PDB entry 4IU3 | X-ray diffraction, 1.97 A resolution | chains A and B

[Chain A]
Molecule: Cell-wall anchoring protein
From: Ruminococcus flavefaciens
UniProtKB: A0AEF6 (A0AEF6_RUMFL); residues 11-212 here correspond to UniProt positions 29-230 (UniProt number = residue number + 18)
Chain sequence (212 residues; each row starts with the number of its first residue):
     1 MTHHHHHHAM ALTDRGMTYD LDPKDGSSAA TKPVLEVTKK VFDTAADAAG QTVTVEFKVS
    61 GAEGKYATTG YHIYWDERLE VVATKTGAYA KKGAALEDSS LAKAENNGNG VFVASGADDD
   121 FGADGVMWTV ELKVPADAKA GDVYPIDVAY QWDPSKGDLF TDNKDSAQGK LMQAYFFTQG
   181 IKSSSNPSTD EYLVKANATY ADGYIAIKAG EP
Unresolved in the structure: 1-3, 211-212
Differences from the reference sequence: expression tag (1-10)
Metal / ion sites: Ca2+: D147, V148, K182, Y200, D202

[Chain B]
Molecule: Cellulose-binding protein
From: Ruminococcus flavefaciens
UniProtKB: A0AEF5 (A0AEF5_RUMFL); residues 5-243 here correspond to UniProt positions 565-803 (UniProt number = residue number + 560)
Chain sequence (243 residues; numbered 1 to 243; the number before each row is that of its first residue):
     1 MGSSNTVTSA VKTQYVEIES VDGFYFNTED KFDTAQIKKA VLHTVYNEGY TGDDGVAVVL
    61 REYESEPVDI TAELTFGDAT PANTYKAVEN KFDYEIPVYY NNATLKDAEG NDATVTVYIG
   121 LKGDTDLNNI VDGRDATATL TYYAATSTDG KDATTVALSP STLVGGNPES VYDDFSAFLS
   181 DVKVDAGKEL TRFAKKAERL IDGRDASSIL TFYTKSSVDQ YKDMAANEPN KLWDIVTGDA
   241 EEE
Unresolved in the structure: 1-4, 241-243
Differences from the reference sequence: expression tag (1-4)
Metal / ion sites: Ca2+ site 1: D124, D126, N128, I130, D135; Ca2+ site 2: D181, K183, L200, D205

[Interface between chain A and chain B]
Pairs across the interface (51):
  R15(A) - D219(B)  salt bridge
  T68(A) - G133(B)
  T68(A) - R134(B)
  T68(A) - T137(B)  hydrogen bond
  H72(A) - S217(B)  hydrogen bond (side chain-backbone)
  S100(A) - L140(B)
  L101(A) - A136(B)
  L101(A) - L140(B)  hydrophobic
  L101(A) - A206(B)
  L101(A) - S207(B)
  L101(A) - L210(B)  hydrophobic
  A102(A) - L210(B)
  K103(A) - L210(B)
  K103(A) - T214(B)
  E105(A) - T214(B)  hydrogen bond
  E105(A) - K215(B)  salt bridge
  E105(A) - V218(B)
  N106(A) - V218(B)
  N107(A) - V218(B)
  N107(A) - D219(B)  hydrogen bond (side chain-backbone)
  F112(A) - Y213(B)
  F112(A) - T214(B)
  F112(A) - S217(B)
  F112(A) - V218(B)  hydrophobic
  A114(A) - L210(B)  hydrophobic
  A114(A) - T214(B)
  G116(A) - T137(B)
  A117(A) - T137(B)
  A117(A) - L140(B)
  A117(A) - T141(B)
  D118(A) - L140(B)
  D118(A) - T141(B)
  D118(A) - A144(B)
  D153(A) - K222(B)
  P154(A) - I130(B)
  S155(A) - I130(B)
  K156(A) - V131(B)
  K156(A) - Y213(B)
  K156(A) - S216(B)  hydrogen bond (side chain-backbone)
  K156(A) - S217(B)
  K156(A) - K222(B)
  G157(A) - Y213(B)  hydrogen bond (backbone-side chain)
  D158(A) - Y213(B)
  L159(A) - D132(B)
  L159(A) - G133(B)
  L159(A) - R134(B)
  L159(A) - Y213(B)
  N163(A) - T137(B)
  N163(A) - T141(B)  hydrogen bond
  D165(A) - R134(B)  salt bridge
  K170(A) - R134(B)
Also at the interface, not in a pair above, chain A (30 interface residues in all): A67, G70, S115, Q151, T161
Also at the interface, not in a pair above, chain B (23 interface residues in all): T211, A226

[Summary]
30 residues of chain A face 23 of chain B across their interface, with 7 hydrogen bonds and 3 salt bridges.
Polar pairs include R15(A)-D219(B), E105(A)-K215(B) and D165(A)-R134(B). D147(A), V148(A), K182(A), Y200(A)
and D202(A) coordinate Ca2+.
Chain A is Cell-wall anchoring protein and chain B is Cellulose-binding protein, both from Ruminococcus
flavefaciens; the structure, Cohesin-dockerin -X domain complex from Ruminococcus flavefacience, was
determined by X-ray diffraction.
